PDB entry 6Y9Z | electron microscopy, 4.80 A resolution (low resolution: residue-level contacts below are approximate; hydrogen-bond / salt-bridge calls are withheld) | chains B and J of the 13 polymer chains in the assembly

== Chain B ==
Molecule: Gag-Pol polyprotein
Source organism: Human immunodeficiency virus 1
Notes: EC 3.4.23.16, 2.7.7.49, 2.7.7.7, 3.1.26.13, 3.1.13.2, 2.7.7.-, 3.1.-.-
Reference sequence: P0C6F2 (POL_HV1LW); residues 1-220 here correspond to UniProt positions 133-352 (UniProt number = residue number + 132)
Chain sequence (220 residues; each row starts with the number of its first residue):
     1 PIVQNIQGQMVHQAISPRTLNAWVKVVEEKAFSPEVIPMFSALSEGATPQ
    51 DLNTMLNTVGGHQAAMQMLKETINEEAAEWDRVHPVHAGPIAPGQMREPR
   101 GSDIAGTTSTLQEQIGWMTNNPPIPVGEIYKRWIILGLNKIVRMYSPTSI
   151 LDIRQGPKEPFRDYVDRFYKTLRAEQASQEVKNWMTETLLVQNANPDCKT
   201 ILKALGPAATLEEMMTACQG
Disulfides: Cys-198/Cys-218
Curated features (UniProtKB/Swiss-Prot):
  - region: Asn-57 to Gln-95 (Interaction with human PPIA/CYPA and NUP153)
  - site: Gly-89, Pro-90 (Cis/trans isomerization of proline peptide bond)

== Chain J ==
Molecule: Peptidyl-prolyl cis-trans isomerase A
Source organism: Homo sapiens
Notes: EC 5.2.1.8
Reference sequence: P62937 (PPIA_HUMAN); residues 2-165 here = UniProt positions 2-165
Chain sequence (164 residues; numbered 2 to 165; the number before each row is that of its first residue):
     2 VNPTVFFDIAVDGEPLGRVSFELFADKVPKTAENFRALSTGEKGFGYKGS
    52 CFHRIIPGFMCQGGDFTRHNGTGGKSIYGEKFEDENFILKHTGPGILSMA
   102 NAGPNTNGSQFFICTAKTEWLDGKHVVFGKVKEGMNIVEAMERFGSRNGK
   152 TSKKITIADCGQLE
Curated features (UniProtKB/Swiss-Prot):
  - modified residue: Val-2 (N-acetylvaline), Lys-28 (N6-acetyllysine), Lys-44 (N6-acetyllysine), Lys-76 (N6-acetyllysine), Ser-77 (Phosphoserine), Lys-82 (N6-acetyllysine), Thr-93 (Phosphothreonine), Lys-125 (N6-acetyllysine), Lys-131 (N6-acetyllysine), Lys-133 (N6-acetyllysine)
  - glycosylation: Asn-108 (N-linked (GlcNAc...) asparagine)
  - cross-link (Glycyl lysine isopeptide (Lys-Gly)): Lys-28 (interchain with G-Cter in SUMO2), Lys-82 (interchain with G-Cter in SUMO2)
  - mutagenesis: Arg-55 (R55A: Loss of peptidyl-prolyl cis-trans isomerase activity. No loss of its interaction with BSG/CD147 or its ability to induce leukocyte chemotaxis. No effect on its interaction with MAP3K5/ASK1 ...), Phe-60 (F60A: Loss of ability to stimulate MAPK/ERK phosphorylation), Arg-69 (R69A: No effect on peptidyl-prolyl cis-trans isomerase activity. Reduced interaction with BSG/CD147 and ability to induce leukocyte chemotaxis), His-70 (H70A: No effect on peptidyl-prolyl cis-trans isomerase activity. Reduced interaction with BSG/CD147 and ability to induce leukocyte chemotaxis), Thr-107 (T107A: No effect on peptidyl-prolyl cis-trans isomerase activity. Reduced interaction with BSG/CD147 and ability to induce leukocyte chemotaxis), Phe-113 (F113A: Reduced ability to stimulate MAPK/ERK phosphorylation), Trp-121 (W121A: 200-fold decrease of sensitivity to CsA. Reduced ability to stimulate MAPK/ERK phosphorylation; W121E: Loss of peptidyl-prolyl cis-trans isomerase activity ...), Lys-125 (K125Q: Acetylation-mimetic mutant; no effect on its interaction with TARDBP; K125R: Loss of acetylation and interaction with TARDBP), His-126 (H126A: Loss of peptidyl-prolyl cis-trans isomerase activity and interaction with HCV NS5A. Loss of ability to stimulate MAPK/ERK phosphorylation)

== Chain B / chain J interface ==
Pairs across the interface (16):
  Pro-85(B) / Thr-73(J)
  His-87(B) / Asn-71(J)
  His-87(B) / Gly-72(J)
  His-87(B) / Thr-73(J)
  Ala-88(B) / Gln-63(J)
  Ala-88(B) / Gly-72(J)
  Ala-88(B) / Asn-102(J)
  Gly-89(B) / Arg-55(J)
  Gly-89(B) / Gln-63(J)
  Gly-89(B) / Asn-102(J)
  Pro-90(B) / Arg-55(J)
  Pro-90(B) / Phe-60(J)
  Pro-90(B) / Met-61(J)
  Pro-90(B) / Gln-63(J)
  Ile-91(B) / Trp-121(J)
  Arg-100(B) / Ala-103(J)
Also at the interface, not in a pair above, chain B (8 interface residues in all): Val-86
Also at the interface, not in a pair above, chain J (16 interface residues in all): His-54, Ala-101, Gln-111, Phe-113, Leu-122, His-126

== Summary ==
The interface between chain B and chain J involves 8 residues on one side and 16 on the other. From UniProt: 9
mutagenesis sites on chain J.
Chain B is Gag-Pol polyprotein (Human immunodeficiency virus 1) and chain J is Peptidyl-prolyl cis-trans
isomerase A (Homo sapiens); the structure, Structure of the native full-length HIV-1 capsid protein in complex
with Cyclophilin A from helical assembly ..., was determined by electron microscopy, deposited together with
6Y9V, 6Y9W, 6Y9X, 6Y9Y and 6ZDJ.
